PDB entry 9CAA | electron microscopy, 4.04 A resolution (low resolution: residue-level contacts below are approximate; hydrogen-bond / salt-bridge calls are withheld) | chains T and Y of the 20 polymer chains in the assembly

[Chain T]
Name: Histone H2B 1.1
Organism: Xenopus laevis
UniProtKB: P02281 (H2B11_XENLA); residues 1-125 here correspond to UniProt positions 2-126 (UniProt number = residue number + 1)
Amino-acid sequence (125 residues; row label = number of the first residue in the row):
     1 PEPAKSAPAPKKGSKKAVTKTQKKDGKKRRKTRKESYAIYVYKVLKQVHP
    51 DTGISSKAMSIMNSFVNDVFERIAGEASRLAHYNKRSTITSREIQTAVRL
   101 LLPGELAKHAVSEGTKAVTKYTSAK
Not modelled in the structure: 1-27
Sequence notes: conflict Thr32 (Ser33 in P02281)
UniProt features mapped onto this chain:
  - modified residue: Lys5 (N6-acetyllysine), Lys12 (N6-acetyllysine), Ser14 (Phosphoserine), Lys15 (N6-acetyllysine), Lys20 (N6-acetyllysine)
  - glycosylation: Ser112 (O-linked (GlcNAc) serine)
  - cross-link: Lys120 (Glycyl lysine isopeptide (Lys-Gly) (interchain with G-Cter in ubiquitin))

[Chain Y]
Molecule: 285-nt DNA strand
Sequence (285 nucleotides; numbered -179 to 105; the number before each row is that of its first residue; numbers below 1 keep their minus sign (DA-179 is residue -179)):
  -179 ATCGAAGGGCGCCTATATAAGGGGGTGGGGGCGCGTTCGTCCTCCCTCTC
  -129 CTCGCGGCGCGAGTTTCAGGCAGCGCTGCGTCCTGCTGCGCACGTGGGAA
   -79 GCCCTGCTGGAGAATCCCGGTGCGCAGGCCGCTCAATTGGTCGTAGACAG
   -29 CTCTAGCACCGCTTAAACGCAGCTACGCGCTGTCCCCCGCGTTTTAACCG
    21 CCAAGGGGATTACTCCCTAGTCTCCAGGCAGCTGTCAGATATGTACATCC
    71 TGTGATCCCCGGGTACCGAGCTCGAATTCACTGGC
Not modelled in the structure: -179 to -77, 77-105

[Chain T / chain Y interface]
Residue-residue contacts (16; chain T residue first):
  Arg30(T) with DG-49(Y)
  Thr32(T) with DT30(Y)
  Arg33(T) with DC-46(Y)
  Glu35(T) with DA-45(Y)
  Tyr42(T) with DG-53(Y); DG-52(Y)
  Gly53(T) with DG-53(Y)
  Ile54(T) with DA-54(Y); DG-53(Y)
  Ser55(T) with DA-54(Y)
  Ser56(T) with DA-54(Y)
  Arg86(T) with DG-34(Y); DA-33(Y)
  Ser87(T) with DG-34(Y)
  Thr88(T) with DA-35(Y); DG-34(Y)
Also at the interface, not in a pair above, chain T (14 interface residues in all): Arg29, Lys85
Also at the interface, not in a pair above, chain Y (11 interface residues in all): DT31

[Summary]
14 residues of chain T and 11 residues of chain Y are in contact.
Here chain T is Histone H2B 1.1 (Xenopus laevis) and chain Y is a 285-nt DNA strand. Entry 9CAA (Cryo-EM
structure of human SRCAP-nucleosome complex in the pre-engaged state (composite structure)) was determined by
electron microscopy.
